Entry 7SYD (electron microscopy, 3.10 A resolution); this record covers chains B and D of the 4 polymer chains in the assembly.

# Chain B
Name: Epidermal growth factor receptor
Organism: Homo sapiens
Notes: EC 2.7.10.1
UniProtKB: P00533 (EGFR_HUMAN); residues -23 to 1186 here correspond to UniProt positions 1-1210 (UniProt number = residue number + 24)
Chain sequence (1210 residues; each row starts with the number of its first residue; numbers below 1 keep their minus sign (Met-23 is residue -23)):
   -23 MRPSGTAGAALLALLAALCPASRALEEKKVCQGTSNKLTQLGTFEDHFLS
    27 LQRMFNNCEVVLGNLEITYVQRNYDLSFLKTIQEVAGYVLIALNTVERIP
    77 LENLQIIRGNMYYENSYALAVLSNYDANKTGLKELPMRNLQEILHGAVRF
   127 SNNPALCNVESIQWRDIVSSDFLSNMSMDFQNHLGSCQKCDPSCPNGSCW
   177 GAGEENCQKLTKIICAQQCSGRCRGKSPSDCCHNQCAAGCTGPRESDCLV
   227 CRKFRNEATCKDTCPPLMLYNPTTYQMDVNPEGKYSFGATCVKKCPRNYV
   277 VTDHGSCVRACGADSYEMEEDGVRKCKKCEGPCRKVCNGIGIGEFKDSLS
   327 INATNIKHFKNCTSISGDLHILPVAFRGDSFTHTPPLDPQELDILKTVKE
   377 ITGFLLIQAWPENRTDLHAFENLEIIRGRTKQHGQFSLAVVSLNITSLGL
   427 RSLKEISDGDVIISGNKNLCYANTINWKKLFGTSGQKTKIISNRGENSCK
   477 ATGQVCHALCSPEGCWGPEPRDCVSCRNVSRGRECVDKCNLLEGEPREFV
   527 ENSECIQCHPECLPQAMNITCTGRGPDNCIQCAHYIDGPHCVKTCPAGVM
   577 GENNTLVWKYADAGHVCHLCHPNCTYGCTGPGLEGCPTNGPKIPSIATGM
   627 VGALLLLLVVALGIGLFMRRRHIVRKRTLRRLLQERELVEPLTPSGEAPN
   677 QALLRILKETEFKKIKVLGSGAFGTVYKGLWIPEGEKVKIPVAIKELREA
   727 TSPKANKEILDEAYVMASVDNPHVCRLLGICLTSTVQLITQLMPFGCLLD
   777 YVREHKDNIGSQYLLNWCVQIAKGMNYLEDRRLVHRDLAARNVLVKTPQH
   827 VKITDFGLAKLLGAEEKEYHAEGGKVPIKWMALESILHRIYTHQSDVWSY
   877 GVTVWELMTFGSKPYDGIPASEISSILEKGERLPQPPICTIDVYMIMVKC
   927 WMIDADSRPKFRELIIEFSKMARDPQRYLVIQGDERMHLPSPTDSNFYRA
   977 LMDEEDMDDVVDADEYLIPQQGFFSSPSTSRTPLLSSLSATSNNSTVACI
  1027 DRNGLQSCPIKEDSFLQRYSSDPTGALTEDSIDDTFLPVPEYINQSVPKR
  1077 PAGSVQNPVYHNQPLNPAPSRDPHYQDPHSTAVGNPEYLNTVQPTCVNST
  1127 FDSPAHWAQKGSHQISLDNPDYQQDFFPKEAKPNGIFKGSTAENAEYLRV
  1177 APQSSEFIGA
Not modelled in the structure: -23 to 0, 615-1186
Disulfides: Cys7-Cys34, Cys133-Cys163, Cys166-Cys175, Cys170-Cys183, Cys191-Cys199, Cys195-Cys207, Cys208-Cys216, Cys212-Cys224, Cys227-Cys236, Cys240-Cys267, Cys271-Cys283, Cys287-Cys302, Cys305-Cys309, Cys313-Cys338, Cys446-Cys475, Cys482-Cys491, Cys486-Cys499, Cys502-Cys511, Cys515-Cys531, Cys534-Cys547, Cys538-Cys555, Cys558-Cys567, Cys571-Cys593, Cys596-Cys604, Cys600-Cys612
Sequence notes: conflict Asn232 (Asp256 in P00533)
Swiss-Prot annotation at these positions:
  - region: Leu664 to Leu680 (Important for dimerization, phosphorylation and activation)
  - active site: Asp813 (Proton acceptor)
  - binding site (ATP): Leu694 to Val702, Lys721, Thr766, Gln767, Asp831
  - site: Tyr992 (Important for interaction with PIK3C2B)
  - modified residue: Ser205 (Phosphoserine), Thr654 (Phosphothreonine), Thr669 (Phosphothreonine), Ser671 (Phosphoserine), Lys721 (N6-(2-hydroxyisobutyryl)lysine), Tyr845 (Phosphotyrosine), Ser967 (Phosphoserine), Ser971 (Phosphoserine), Tyr974 (Phosphotyrosine), Tyr992 (Phosphotyrosine), Ser1002 (Phosphoserine), Ser1015 (Phosphoserine), Thr1017 (Phosphothreonine), Ser1018 (Phosphoserine), Ser1040 (Phosphoserine), Tyr1045 (Phosphotyrosine), Ser1046 (Phosphoserine), Ser1047 (Phosphoserine), Ser1057 (Phosphoserine), Tyr1068 (Phosphotyrosine) and 5 more in UniProt
  - lipidation (S-palmitoyl cysteine): Cys1025, Cys1122
  - glycosylation (N-linked (GlcNAc...) asparagine): Asn32 (complex), Asn49, Asn104, Asn151, Asn172, Asn328, Asn337, Asn389, Asn420, Asn504, Asn544, Asn579, Asn599 (high mannose)
  - cross-link (Glycyl lysine isopeptide (Lys-Gly)): Lys692 (interchain with G-Cter in ubiquitin), Lys713 (interchain with G-Cter in ubiquitin), Lys730 (interchain with G-Cter in ubiquitin), Lys733 (interchain with G-Cter in ubiquitin), Lys843 (interchain with G-Cter in ubiquitin), Lys905 (interchain with G-Cter in ubiquitin), Lys936 (interchain with G-Cter in ubiquitin), Lys946 (interchain with G-Cter in ubiquitin)
What the authors report for this chain:
  - mutagenesis - L834R: increased catalytic activity

# Chain D
Name: Epidermal growth factor
Organism: Homo sapiens
UniProtKB: P01133 (EGF_HUMAN); residues 1-53 here correspond to UniProt positions 971-1023 (UniProt number = residue number + 970)
Chain sequence (53 residues; numbered 1 to 53; the number before each row is that of its first residue):
     1 NSDSECPLSHDGYCLHDGVCMYIEALDKYACNCVVGYIGERCQYRDLKWW
    51 ELR
Not modelled in the structure: 1-4, 52-53
Disulfides: Cys6-Cys20, Cys14-Cys31, Cys33-Cys42

# How chain B and chain D interact
Residue-residue contacts (64; chain B residue first):
  Asn12(B) with Gly39(D); Glu40(D)
  Lys13(B) with Glu40(D), salt bridge
  Leu14(B) with Leu26(D), hydrophobic; Ala30(D)
  Thr15(B) with Cys31(D); Cys33(D); Gly39(D); Glu40(D), hydrogen bond (side chain-backbone)
  Gln16(B) with Cys31(D), hydrogen bond (backbone-backbone); Asn32(D); Cys33(D), hydrogen bond (backbone-backbone)
  Leu17(B) with Cys33(D); Tyr37(D); Ile38(D), hydrophobic
  Gly18(B) with Asn32(D); Cys33(D), hydrogen bond (backbone-backbone)
  Asp22(B) with Val35(D)
  Arg29(B) with Asp46(D), salt bridge; Trp49(D)
  Tyr45(B) with Met21(D); Ile23(D)
  Leu69(B) with Ile23(D), hydrophobic
  Glu90(B) with Lys28(D), salt bridge
  Leu98(B) with Leu26(D), hydrophobic
  Ser99(B) with Ala25(D); Leu26(D)
  Tyr101(B) with Ala25(D)
  Leu325(B) with Gln43(D)
  His346(B) with Tyr44(D), hydrogen bond
  Leu348(B) with Gln43(D)
  Pro349(B) with His16(D)
  Val350(B) with Leu15(D), hydrophobic
  Arg353(B) with Gly12(D); Leu15(D)
  Asp355(B) with Gly12(D); Arg41(D), salt bridge
  Ser356(B) with Asp11(D)
  Phe357(B) with Ser9(D); His10(D); Tyr13(D), hydrophobic; Arg41(D)
  Thr358(B) with Arg41(D)
  Gln384(B) with His16(D); Gln43(D); Tyr44(D); Arg45(D), hydrogen bond (side chain-backbone)
  Gln408(B) with Tyr44(D); Leu47(D)
  His409(B) with Ile38(D); Arg45(D), hydrogen bond (side chain-backbone); Leu47(D); Lys48(D), hydrogen bond (backbone-side chain)
  Gln411(B) with Lys48(D), hydrogen bond
  Phe412(B) with Leu47(D); Lys48(D)
  Ala415(B) with Leu47(D), hydrophobic
  Ile438(B) with Leu47(D)
  Ser440(B) with Glu51(D)
  Gly441(B) with Glu51(D)
  Lys465(B) with Leu47(D), hydrogen bond (side chain-backbone); Lys48(D)
  Ile467(B) with Glu51(D)
  Ser468(B) with Glu51(D), hydrogen bond
Also at the interface, not in a pair above, chain B (39 interface residues in all): Leu382, Val417
Also at the interface, not in a pair above, chain D (32 interface residues in all): Cys42, Trp50

# In short
The interface between chain B and chain D involves 39 residues on one side and 32 on the other; the contacts
include 11 hydrogen bonds and 4 salt bridges. Polar contacts include Lys13(B)-Glu40(D), Arg29(B)-Asp46(D) and
Glu90(B)-Lys28(D). The paper reports that L834R of chain B increases catalytic activity.
Chain B is Epidermal growth factor receptor and chain D is Epidermal growth factor, both from Homo sapiens;
the structure, Cryo-EM structure of the extracellular module of the full-length EGFR bound to EGF
"tips-juxtaposed" conformation, was determined by electron microscopy, deposited together with 7SYE, 7SZ0,
7SZ1, 7SZ5 and 7SZ7.
